PDB entry 6FB8 | X-ray diffraction, 2.45 A resolution | chains D and A of the 4 polymer chains in the assembly

[Chain D]
Molecule: 24-nt DNA strand
Sequence (24 nucleotides; numbered 601 to 624; the number before each row is that of its first residue):
   601 TCAAAACGTC GTACGCAGTT TTGA
Metal / ion sites: Mg2+ site 1: DC614 (shared with Asp-20(A) of chain A; 1 residue of chain B; 1 residue of chain C); Mg2+ site 2: DG615 (shared with Gly-19(A) of chain A; 1 residue of chain B; 1 residue of chain C)

[Chain A]
Protein: DNA endonuclease I-CreI
Source organism: Chlamydomonas reinhardtii
Notes: EC 3.1.-.-
UniProtKB: P05725 (DNE1_CHLRE); residues 2-153 here = UniProt positions 2-153
Sequence (154 residues; row label = number of the first residue in the row):
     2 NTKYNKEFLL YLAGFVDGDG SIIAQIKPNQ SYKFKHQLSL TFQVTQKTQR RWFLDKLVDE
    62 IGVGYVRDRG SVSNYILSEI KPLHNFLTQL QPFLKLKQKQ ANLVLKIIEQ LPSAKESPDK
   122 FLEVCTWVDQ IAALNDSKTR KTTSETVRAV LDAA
Construct notes: engineered mutation Asn-75 (Asp in P05725); expression tag (154-155)
Metal / ion sites: Mg2+ site 1: Gly-19 (shared with 1 residue of chain B; 1 residue of chain C; DG615(D) of chain D); Mg2+ site 2: Asp-20 (shared with 1 residue of chain B; 1 residue of chain C; DC614(D) of chain D); Mg2+ site 3: Ala-134, Asn-136
Small-molecule neighbours:
  - s-1,2-propanediol (PGO), molecule 1: Phe-9, Tyr-12, Phe-54, Lys-57, Leu-58, Glu-61
  - s-1,2-propanediol (PGO), molecule 2: Asp-18, Leu-97, Lys-98, Gln-101, Leu-135, Asn-136, Asp-137
UniProt features mapped onto this chain:
  - region (Interaction with DNA): Gln-26 to Gln-38, Gln-44 to Gln-47, Arg-68 to Arg-70, Ser-138 to Thr-143
  - binding site (Mg(2+)): Gly-19, Asp-20
  - mutagenesis: Asp-20 (D20A/L/N: Loss of catalytic activity. Reduced affinity for DNA), Gln-26 (Q26A/C: Alters the specificity of the endonuclease), Tyr-33 (Y33C/H/R: Alters the specificity of the endonuclease), Gln-44 (Q44A/C/T/V/W: Alters the specificity of the endonuclease), Gln-47 (Q47A/E/M: Loss of catalytic activity; Q47N: Strongly reduced affinity for DNA. No effect on catalytic activity), Arg-68 (R68A: Loss of activity), Lys-98 (K98A: Strongly reduced affinity for DNA. Increased catalytic activity; K98R: Strongly reduced affinity for DNA. No effect on catalytic activity), Ser-138 (S138A: Reduced affinity for DNA. No effect on catalytic activity. Reduced cleavage; when associated with M-139), Lys-139 (K139M: Reduced affinity for DNA. No effect on catalytic activity. Reduced cleavage; when associated with A-138), Lys-142 (K142G: Reduced affinity for DNA. No effect on catalytic activity. Reduced cleavage; when associated with G-143), Thr-143 (T143G: Reduced affinity for DNA. No effect on catalytic activity. Reduced cleavage; when associated with G-142)
Reported in the primary citation:
  - binding site for the 24-nt DNA strand: Lys-139 (citing earlier work)
  - catalytic residues: Asp-20 (citing earlier work)
  - mutagenesis - D75N: unchanged catalytic activity (citing earlier work)

[Chain D / chain A interface]
Pairs across the interface (41; chain D residue first):
  DA613(D) with Lys-48(A), salt bridge to the phosphate
  DC614(D) with Asp-20(A), phosphate contact; Thr-46(A), sugar contact; Gln-47(A), hydrogen bond to the phosphate; Lys-48(A), hydrogen bond to the phosphate; Arg-51(A), salt bridge to the phosphate; Val-73(A), base contact
  DG615(D) with Gly-19(A), phosphate contact; Asp-20(A), phosphate contact; Gly-21(A), sugar contact; Ser-22(A), sugar contact; Thr-46(A), base contact
  DC616(D) with Gly-21(A), phosphate contact; Ser-22(A), hydrogen bond to the phosphate; Ile-24(A), base contact; Gln-44(A), base contact; Arg-70(A), base contact; Lys-98(A), salt bridge to the phosphate; Asn-136(A), phosphate contact; Asp-137(A), hydrogen bond to the phosphate; Ser-138(A), phosphate contact
  DA617(D) with Ile-24(A), phosphate contact; Gln-26(A), sugar contact; Ala-133(A), phosphate contact; Asn-136(A), hydrogen bond to the phosphate; Ser-138(A), hydrogen bond to the phosphate; Thr-140(A), sugar contact; Arg-141(A), phosphate contact
  DG618(D) with Gln-26(A), hydrogen bond to the base; Lys-28(A), base contact; Thr-140(A), sugar contact; Arg-141(A), phosphate contact; Lys-142(A), hydrogen bond to the phosphate; Thr-143(A), hydrogen bond to the phosphate
  DT619(D) with Lys-28(A), hydrogen bond to the base; Pro-29(A), phosphate contact; Lys-142(A), salt bridge to the phosphate; Thr-143(A), phosphate contact
  DT620(D) with Lys-28(A), base contact; Pro-29(A), base contact
  DT621(D) with Asn-30(A), hydrogen bond to the base
Other interface residues (no listed pair), chain A (29 interface residues in all): Ile-23, Ala-25, Ile-27, Gln-38

[Summary]
9 residues of chain D and 29 residues of chain A are in contact; the contacts include 11 hydrogen bonds and 4
salt bridges. Polar pairs include DG618(D)/Gln-26(A), DT619(D)/Lys-28(A) and DT621(D)/Asn-30(A). Bound to
chain A: s-1,2-propanediol. The paper reports the catalytic residue Asp-20(A); D75N of chain A leaves
catalytic activity unchanged.
Here chain D is a 24-nt DNA strand and chain A is DNA endonuclease I-CreI (Chlamydomonas reinhardtii). Entry
6FB8 (Crystal Structure of the I-CreI Homing Endonuclease D75N variant in complex with an altered version of
...) was determined by X-ray diffraction together with 6FB0, 6FB1, 6FB2, 6FB5, 6FB6, 6FB7 and 6FB9 from the
same study.
